PDB entry 8YIV | X-ray diffraction, 2.10 A resolution | chains D and E of the 5 polymer chains in the assembly

== Chain D ==
Name: TCR alpha
From: Homo sapiens
Amino-acid sequence (207 residues; numbered 0 to 206; the number before each row is that of its first residue; numbering starts at 0):
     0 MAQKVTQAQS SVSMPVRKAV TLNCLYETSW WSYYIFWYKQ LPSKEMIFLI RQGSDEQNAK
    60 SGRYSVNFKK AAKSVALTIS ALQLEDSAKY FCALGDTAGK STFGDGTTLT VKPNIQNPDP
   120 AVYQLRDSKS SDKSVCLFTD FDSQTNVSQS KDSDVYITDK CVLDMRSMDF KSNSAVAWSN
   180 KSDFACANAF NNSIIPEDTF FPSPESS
Not modelled in the structure: 0, 203-206
Disulfide bonds: C23-C91, C135-C185

== Chain E ==
Name: TCR beta
From: Homo sapiens
Amino-acid sequence (247 residues; row label = number of the first residue in the row; numbering starts at 0):
     0 MEAQVTQNPR YLITVTGKKL TVTCSQNMNH EYMSWYRQDP GLGLRQIYYS MNVEVTDKGD
    60 VPEGYKVSRK EKRNFPLILE SPSPNQTSLY FCASSLVSTP LPKETQYFGP GTRLLVLEDL
   120 KNVFPPEVAV FEPSEAEISH TQKATLVCLA TGFYPDHVEL SWWVNGKEVH SGVCTDPQPL
   180 KEQPALNDSR YALSSRLRVS ATFWQNPRNH FRCQVQFYGL SENDEWTQDR AKPVTQIVSA
   240 EAWGRAD
Disulfide bonds: C23-C91, C147-C212

== Chain D / chain E interface ==
Inter-chain disulfides: C160(D)-C173(E)
Residue-residue contacts (101):
  Y33(D) with T98(E)
  F35(D) with Q105(E)
  Y37(D) with Q105(E), hydrogen bond; F107(E), hydrophobic
  Q39(D) with Q37(E), hydrogen bond; F90(E)
  K43(D) with L88(E); F90(E); Q177(E)
  M45(D) with L43(E), hydrophobic; F107(E)
  F47(D) with E103(E); Q105(E)
  R50(D) with P99(E), hydrogen bond (side chain-backbone); L100(E); P101(E)
  K88(D) with G40(E), hydrogen bond (side chain-backbone)
  F90(D) with Q37(E); L41(E); G42(E)
  D95(D) with T98(E)
  T96(D) with T98(E)
  A97(D) with Y48(E); M50(E)
  G98(D) with Y31(E), hydrogen bond (backbone-side chain); Q45(E), hydrogen bond (backbone-side chain); Y48(E)
  K99(D) with Q45(E); Y48(E); K57(E)
  S100(D) with Y35(E); Q45(E), hydrogen bond (backbone-side chain); D59(E)
  F102(D) with L43(E); R44(E), hydrogen bond (backbone-side chain)
  G103(D) with G42(E); R44(E)
  D104(D) with G40(E); L41(E); G42(E), hydrogen bond (side chain-backbone); R44(E), salt bridge
  D118(D) with H139(E), salt bridge
  Y122(D) with S133(E); A135(E); E136(E); H139(E); T140(E)
  Q123(D) with S133(E)
  L124(D) with F130(E); E131(E); T144(E); V146(E), hydrophobic
  R125(D) with F130(E); E131(E), hydrogen bond (backbone-backbone)
  D126(D) with V129(E); F130(E)
  S127(D) with V129(E), hydrogen bond (backbone-backbone); E131(E), hydrogen bond; E240(E), hydrogen bond (side chain-backbone); A241(E)
  K128(D) with E240(E), hydrogen bond (side chain-backbone)
  K132(D) with A128(E); F130(E)
  S133(D) with F130(E)
  V134(D) with F130(E), hydrophobic
  L136(D) with T144(E)
  D139(D) with T140(E); R197(E), salt bridge
  Y155(D) with L179(E), hydrophobic; E181(E), hydrogen bond (side chain-backbone); Q182(E)
  T157(D) with D175(E); S193(E); R195(E), hydrogen bond
  D158(D) with R195(E)
  C160(D) with C173(E), disulfide; T174(E); R195(E)
  V161(D) with C173(E), hydrogen bond (backbone-side chain)
  L162(D) with G171(E); V172(E); C173(E), hydrophobic; R197(E)
  D163(D) with S170(E); G171(E), hydrogen bond (backbone-backbone)
  M164(D) with K142(E); S170(E); R197(E); V198(E)
  R165(D) with H169(E); S170(E), hydrogen bond (backbone-side chain)
  F169(D) with K142(E); R197(E)
  S171(D) with R197(E), hydrogen bond
  S173(D) with R195(E), hydrogen bond
  A174(D) with R195(E)
  V175(D) with R195(E)
  W177(D) with L148(E), hydrophobic; A191(E), hydrophobic
  F199(D) with H139(E)
  P201(D) with A135(E), hydrophobic
Also at the interface, not in a pair above, chain D (56 interface residues in all): P41, T101, T138, S152, I156, S166, M167
Also at the interface, not in a pair above, chain E (60 interface residues in all): G58, S97, T104, L145, P176, K180, S199

== In short ==
The interface between chain D and chain E involves 56 residues on one side and 60 on the other; the contacts
include 1 disulfide bond, 21 hydrogen bonds and 3 salt bridges. Among the polar pairs are D104(D)-R44(E),
D118(D)-H139(E) and D139(D)-R197(E).
Chain D is TCR alpha and chain E is TCR beta, both from Homo sapiens; the structure, N17.1.2 recognition of
NRAS neoantigens, was determined by X-ray diffraction together with 8YJ2 and 8YJ3 from the same study.
